Entry 8Z9C (electron microscopy, 3.01 A resolution); this record covers chains K and N of the 14 polymer chains in the assembly.

== Chain K ==
Molecule: Protein structure
Chain sequence (609 residues; row label = number of the first residue in the row):
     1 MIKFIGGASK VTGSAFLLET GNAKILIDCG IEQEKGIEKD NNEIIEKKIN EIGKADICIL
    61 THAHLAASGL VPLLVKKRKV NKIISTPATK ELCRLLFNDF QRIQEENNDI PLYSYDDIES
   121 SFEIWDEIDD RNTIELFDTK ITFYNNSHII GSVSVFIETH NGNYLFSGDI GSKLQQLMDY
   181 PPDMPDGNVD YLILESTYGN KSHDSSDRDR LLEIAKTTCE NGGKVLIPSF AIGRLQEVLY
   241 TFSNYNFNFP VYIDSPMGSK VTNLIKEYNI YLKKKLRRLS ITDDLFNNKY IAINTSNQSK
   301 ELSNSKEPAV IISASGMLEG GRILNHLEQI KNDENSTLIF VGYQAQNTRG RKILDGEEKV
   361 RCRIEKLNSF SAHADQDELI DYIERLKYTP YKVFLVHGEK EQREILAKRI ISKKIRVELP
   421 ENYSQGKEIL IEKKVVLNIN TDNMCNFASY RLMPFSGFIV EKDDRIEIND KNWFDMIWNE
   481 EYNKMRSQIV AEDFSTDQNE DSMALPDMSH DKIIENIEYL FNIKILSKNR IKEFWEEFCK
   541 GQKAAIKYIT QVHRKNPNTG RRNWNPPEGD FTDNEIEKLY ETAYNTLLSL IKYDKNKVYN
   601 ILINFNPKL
Not modelled in the structure: 1, 7-14, 20-22, 28-138, 148-153, 172-183, 198-375, 421-432, 499-502

== Chain N ==
Molecule: 54-nt RNA strand
Sequence (54 nucleotides; row label = number of the first residue in the row; numbers below 1 keep their minus sign (C-16 is residue -16)):
   -16 CAGAAGAACA CCUAAACGCG AAGCGCACCU AAUUUCGAAU CCAGCAUGAG AAGC
Not modelled in the structure: -11 to 1

== Interface between chain K and chain N ==
Residue-residue contacts - 18 pairs, chain K then chain N:
  Ser527(K) with U23(N), hydrogen bond to the phosphate; C24(N), phosphate contact
  Lys528(K) with C24(N), hydrogen bond to the phosphate; C25(N), salt bridge to the phosphate
  Asn529(K) with U23(N), phosphate contact; C24(N), hydrogen bond to the phosphate
  Arg530(K) with A22(N), salt bridge to the phosphate; U23(N), salt bridge to the phosphate
  Asn558(K) with U18(N), hydrogen bond to the phosphate; C19(N), hydrogen bond to the phosphate
  Thr559(K) with U18(N), sugar contact; C19(N), sugar contact
  Arg561(K) with C19(N), sugar contact
  Asn563(K) with G20(N), phosphate contact; A21(N), phosphate contact; A22(N), phosphate contact
  Asn565(K) with A22(N), hydrogen bond to the sugar; U23(N), sugar contact
Interface residues without a listed pair, chain K (12 interface residues in all): Ile525, Val552, Asn556

== Summary ==
The interface between chain K and chain N involves 12 residues on one side and 8 on the other; the contacts
include 6 hydrogen bonds and 3 salt bridges. Polar contacts include Asn565(K)-A22(N), Ser527(K)-U23(N) and
Lys528(K)-C24(N).
Chain K is Protein structure and chain N is a 54-nt RNA strand; the structure, Cryo-EM structure of NTR-bound
type VII CRISPR-Cas complex at substrate-engaged state I, was determined by electron microscopy together with
8YHD, 8YHE, 8Z4J, 8Z4L, 8Z99 and 8Z9E from the same study.
